Entry 2JA8 (X-ray diffraction, 3.80 A resolution); this record covers chains A and F of the 15 polymer chains in the assembly.

== Chain A ==
Name: DNA-directed RNA polymerase II largest subunit
Source organism: Saccharomyces cerevisiae
Notes: EC 2.7.7.6
Reference sequence: P04050 (RPB1_YEAST); numbering as in UniProt (aligned over 1-1733)
Sequence (1733 residues; row label = number of the first residue in the row):
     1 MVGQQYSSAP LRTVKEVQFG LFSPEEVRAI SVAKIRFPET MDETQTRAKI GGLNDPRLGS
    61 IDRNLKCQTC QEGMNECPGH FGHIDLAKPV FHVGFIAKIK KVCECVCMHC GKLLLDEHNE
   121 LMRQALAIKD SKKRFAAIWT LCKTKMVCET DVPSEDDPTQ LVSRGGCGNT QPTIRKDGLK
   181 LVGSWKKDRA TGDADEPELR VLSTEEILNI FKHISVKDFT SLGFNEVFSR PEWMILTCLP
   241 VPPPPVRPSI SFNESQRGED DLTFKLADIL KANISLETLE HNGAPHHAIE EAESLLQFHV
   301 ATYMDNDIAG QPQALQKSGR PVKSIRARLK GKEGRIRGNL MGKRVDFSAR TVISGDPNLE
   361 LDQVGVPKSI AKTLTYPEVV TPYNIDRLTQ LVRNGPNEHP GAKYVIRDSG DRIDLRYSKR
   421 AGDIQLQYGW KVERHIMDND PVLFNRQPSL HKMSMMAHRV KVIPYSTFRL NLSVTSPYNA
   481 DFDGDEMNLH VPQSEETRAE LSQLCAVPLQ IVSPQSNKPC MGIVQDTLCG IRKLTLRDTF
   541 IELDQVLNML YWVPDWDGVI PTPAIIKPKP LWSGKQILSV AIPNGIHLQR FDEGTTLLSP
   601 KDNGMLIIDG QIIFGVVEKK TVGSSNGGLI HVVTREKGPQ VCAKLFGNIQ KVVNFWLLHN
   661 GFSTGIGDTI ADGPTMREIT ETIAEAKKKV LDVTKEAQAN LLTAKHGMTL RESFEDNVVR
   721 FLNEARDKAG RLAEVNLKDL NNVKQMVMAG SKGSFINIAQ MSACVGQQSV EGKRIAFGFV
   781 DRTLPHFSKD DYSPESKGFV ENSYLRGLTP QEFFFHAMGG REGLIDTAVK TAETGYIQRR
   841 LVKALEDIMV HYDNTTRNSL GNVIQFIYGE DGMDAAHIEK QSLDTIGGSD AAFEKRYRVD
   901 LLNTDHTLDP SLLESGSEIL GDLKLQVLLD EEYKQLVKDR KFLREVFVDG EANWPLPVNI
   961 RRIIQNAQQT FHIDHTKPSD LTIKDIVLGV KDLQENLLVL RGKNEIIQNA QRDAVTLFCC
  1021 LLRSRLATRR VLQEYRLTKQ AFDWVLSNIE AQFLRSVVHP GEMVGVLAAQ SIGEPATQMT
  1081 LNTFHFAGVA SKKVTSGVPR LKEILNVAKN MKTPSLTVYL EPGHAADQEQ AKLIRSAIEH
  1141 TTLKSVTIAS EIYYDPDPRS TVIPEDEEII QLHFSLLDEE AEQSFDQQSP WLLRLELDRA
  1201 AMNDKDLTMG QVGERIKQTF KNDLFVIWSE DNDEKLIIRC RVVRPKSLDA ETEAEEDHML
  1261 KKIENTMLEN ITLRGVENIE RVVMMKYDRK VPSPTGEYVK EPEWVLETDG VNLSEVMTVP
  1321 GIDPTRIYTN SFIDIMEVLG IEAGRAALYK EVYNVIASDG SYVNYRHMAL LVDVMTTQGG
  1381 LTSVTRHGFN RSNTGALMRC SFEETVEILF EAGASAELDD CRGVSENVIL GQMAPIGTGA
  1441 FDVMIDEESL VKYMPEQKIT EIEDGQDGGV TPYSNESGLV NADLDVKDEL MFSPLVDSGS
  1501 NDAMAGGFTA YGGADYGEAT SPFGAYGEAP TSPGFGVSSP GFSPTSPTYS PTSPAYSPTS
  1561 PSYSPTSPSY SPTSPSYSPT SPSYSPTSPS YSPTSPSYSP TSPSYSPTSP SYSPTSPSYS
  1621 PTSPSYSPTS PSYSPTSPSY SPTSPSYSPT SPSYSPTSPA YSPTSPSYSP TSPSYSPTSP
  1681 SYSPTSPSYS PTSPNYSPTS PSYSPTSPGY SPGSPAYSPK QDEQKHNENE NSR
Unresolved in the structure: 1, 190-194, 1082-1091, 1177-1186, 1246-1253, 1456-1733
Swiss-Prot annotation at these positions:
  - region: Pro-248 to Asp-260 (Lid loop), Asn-306 to Lys-323 (Rudder loop), Pro-810 to Glu-822 (Bridging helix)
  - binding site (Zn(2+)): Cys-67, Cys-70, Cys-77, His-80, Cys-107, Cys-110, Cys-148, Cys-167
  - binding site (Mg(2+)): Asp-481, Asp-483, Asp-485
  - modified residue: Thr-1471 (Phosphothreonine)
  - cross-link (Glycyl lysine isopeptide (Lys-Gly)): Lys-695 (interchain with G-Cter in ubiquitin), Lys-1246 (interchain with G-Cter in ubiquitin), Lys-1350 (interchain with G-Cter in ubiquitin)
Bound ions: Zn2+ site 1: Cys-77, His-80; Zn2+ site 2: Cys-110, Cys-167; Mg2+: Asp-481, Asp-483, Asp-485 (shared with 1 residue of chain P)

== Chain F ==
Name: DNA-directed RNA polymerases I, II, and III 23 kDa polypeptide
Source organism: Saccharomyces cerevisiae
Notes: EC 2.7.7.6
Reference sequence: P20435 (RPB6_YEAST); numbering as in UniProt (aligned over 1-155)
Sequence (155 residues; each row starts with the number of its first residue):
     1 MSDYEEAFND GNENFEDFDV EHFSDEETYE EKPQFKDGET TDANGKTIVT GGNGPEDFQQ
    61 HEQIRRKTLK EKAIPKDQRA TTPYMTKYER ARILGTRALQ ISMNAPVFVD LEGETDPLRI
   121 AMKELAEKKI PLVIRRYLPD GSFEDWSVEE LIVDL
Unresolved in the structure: 1-68
Swiss-Prot annotation at these positions:
  - region: Leu-111 to Leu-132 (Leucine-zipper)
  - modified residue: Ser-24 (Phosphoserine)

== How chain A and chain F interact ==
Contacting residue pairs - 70 pairs, chain A then chain F:
  Val-379(A) / Ser-102(F)
  Val-380(A) / Asn-104(F)
  Thr-381(A) / Ser-102(F)
  Thr-381(A) / Asn-104(F)  hydrogen bond
  Pro-382(A) / Asn-104(F)
  Tyr-383(A) / Val-107(F)
  Tyr-383(A) / Thr-115(F)
  Gly-429(A) / Asn-104(F)
  Ser-494(A) / Leu-99(F)
  Glu-495(A) / Ala-98(F)
  Glu-495(A) / Leu-99(F)
  Glu-495(A) / Pro-117(F)
  Glu-495(A) / Leu-118(F)
  Glu-496(A) / Gly-95(F)
  Glu-496(A) / Thr-96(F)
  Glu-496(A) / Leu-99(F)
  Ala-499(A) / Gly-95(F)
  Gln-503(A) / Arg-90(F)  hydrogen bond
  Leu-504(A) / Tyr-88(F)  hydrophobic
  Leu-504(A) / Ala-91(F)  hydrophobic
  Tyr-852(A) / Thr-81(F)
  Tyr-852(A) / Thr-86(F)
  Tyr-852(A) / Glu-89(F)  hydrogen bond
  Tyr-852(A) / Arg-136(F)
  Tyr-852(A) / Tyr-137(F)
  Tyr-852(A) / Leu-138(F)  hydrophobic
  Asp-853(A) / Pro-139(F)
  Arg-857(A) / Pro-139(F)
  Asp-874(A) / Lys-87(F)  salt bridge
  Arg-1001(A) / Ala-80(F)
  Arg-1001(A) / Thr-81(F)
  Arg-1001(A) / Pro-83(F)
  Leu-1054(A) / Tyr-84(F)
  Arg-1055(A) / Asp-154(F)  salt bridge
  His-1059(A) / Thr-86(F)
  His-1059(A) / Lys-87(F)  hydrogen bond (side chain-backbone)
  Pro-1060(A) / Thr-86(F)
  Glu-1062(A) / Lys-87(F)  salt bridge
  Glu-1062(A) / Tyr-88(F)  hydrogen bond
  Gly-1437(A) / Tyr-88(F)
  Thr-1438(A) / Tyr-88(F)
  Thr-1438(A) / Arg-92(F)  hydrogen bond (backbone-side chain)
  Phe-1441(A) / Tyr-88(F)
  Phe-1441(A) / Glu-89(F)
  Phe-1441(A) / Arg-92(F)  hydrogen bond (backbone-side chain)
  Phe-1441(A) / Arg-135(F)
  Asp-1442(A) / Val-133(F)
  Asp-1442(A) / Ile-134(F)
  Asp-1442(A) / Arg-135(F)  hydrogen bond (backbone-backbone)
  Asp-1442(A) / Tyr-137(F)
  Val-1443(A) / Arg-92(F)
  Val-1443(A) / Leu-132(F)  hydrophobic
  Val-1443(A) / Val-133(F)
  Met-1444(A) / Pro-131(F)
  Met-1444(A) / Leu-132(F)
  Met-1444(A) / Val-133(F)  hydrogen bond (backbone-backbone)
  Met-1444(A) / Arg-135(F)
  Ile-1445(A) / Pro-131(F)
  Ile-1445(A) / Leu-132(F)  hydrophobic
  Asp-1446(A) / Pro-131(F)  hydrogen bond (backbone-backbone)
  Asp-1446(A) / Val-133(F)
  Ser-1449(A) / Pro-131(F)
  Leu-1450(A) / Phe-108(F)  hydrophobic
  Leu-1450(A) / Pro-131(F)  hydrophobic
  Tyr-1453(A) / Phe-108(F)
  Tyr-1453(A) / Lys-128(F)  hydrogen bond (side chain-backbone)
  Tyr-1453(A) / Lys-129(F)
  Tyr-1453(A) / Ile-130(F)
  Tyr-1453(A) / Pro-131(F)
  Tyr-1453(A) / Glu-149(F)  hydrogen bond
Also at the interface, not in a pair above, chain A (41 interface residues in all): Tyr-428, Ser-502, His-851, Gly-1061, Arg-1422, Met-1433, Gly-1439, Ala-1440
Also at the interface, not in a pair above, chain F (43 interface residues in all): Thr-82, Met-85, Leu-94, Ile-101, Leu-111, Ile-120, Leu-155

== Overview ==
41 residues of chain A face 43 of chain F across their interface; the contacts include 12 hydrogen bonds and 3
salt bridges. Among the polar pairs are Asp-874(A)/Lys-87(F), Arg-1055(A)/Asp-154(F) and
Glu-1062(A)/Lys-87(F).
Here chain A is DNA-directed RNA polymerase II largest subunit and chain F is DNA-directed RNA polymerases I,
II, and III 23 kDa polypeptide, both from Saccharomyces cerevisiae. Entry 2JA8 (CPD lesion containing RNA
Polymerase II elongation complex D) was determined by X-ray diffraction together with 2JA5, 2JA6 and 2JA7 from
the same study.
